PDB entry 8GP3 | electron microscopy, 4.80 A resolution (low resolution: residue-level contacts below are approximate; hydrogen-bond / salt-bridge calls are withheld) | chains A and V of the 8 polymer chains in the assembly

[Chain A]
Name: Beta-arrestin-1
From: Rattus norvegicus
UniProt: P29066 (ARRB1_RAT); numbering as in UniProt (aligned over 1-418)
Sequence (418 residues; numbered 1 to 418; the number before each row is that of its first residue):
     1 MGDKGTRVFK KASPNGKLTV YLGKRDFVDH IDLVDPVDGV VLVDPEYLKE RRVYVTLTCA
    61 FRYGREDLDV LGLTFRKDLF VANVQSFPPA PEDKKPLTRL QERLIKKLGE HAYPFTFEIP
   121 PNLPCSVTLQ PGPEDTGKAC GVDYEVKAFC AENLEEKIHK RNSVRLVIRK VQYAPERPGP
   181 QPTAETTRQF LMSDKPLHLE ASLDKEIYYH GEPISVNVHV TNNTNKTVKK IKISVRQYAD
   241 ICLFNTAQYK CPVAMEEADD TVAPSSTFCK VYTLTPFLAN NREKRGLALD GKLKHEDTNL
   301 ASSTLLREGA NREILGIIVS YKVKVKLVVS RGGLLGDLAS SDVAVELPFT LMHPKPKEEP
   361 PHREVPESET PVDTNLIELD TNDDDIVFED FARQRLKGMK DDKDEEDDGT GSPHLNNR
Not modelled in the structure: 1-5, 369-418
Swiss-Prot annotation at these positions:
  - binding site (1D-myo-inositol hexakisphosphate): Lys-250, Met-255, Lys-324, Lys-326
  - modified residue: Tyr-47 (Phosphotyrosine), Ser-412 (Phosphoserine)
  - mutagenesis: Val-53 (V53D: Inhibits internalization of EDNRA, EDNRB and ADRB2. No effect on interaction with SRC; impairs ADRB2- and HTR1A-mediated ERK phosphorylation; impairs sequestration of ADRB2), Pro-91 (P91G: Impairs interaction with SRC; impairs ADRB2- and HTR1A-mediated ERK phosphorylation; no effect on sequestration of ADRB2; when associated with E-121), Pro-121 (P121E: Impairs interaction with SRC; impairs ADRB2- and HTR1A-mediated ERK phosphorylation; no effect on sequestration of ADRB2; when associated with G-91), Ser-412 (S412A: Abolishes phosphorylation and inhibits ADRB2 endocytosis; no effect on interaction with ADRB2; S412D: Impairs interaction with SRC ...)
What the authors report for this chain:
  - conformationally variable residues (loop rearrangement): Lys-294

[Chain V]
Name: C-X-C chemokine receptor type 4
UniProt: P61073 (CXCR4_HUMAN); numbering as in UniProt (aligned over 336-352)
Sequence (17 residues; each row starts with the number of its first residue):
   336 GHSSVSTESE SSSFHSS
Not modelled in the structure: 336-342, 352
Modified / non-standard residues: Ser-341, Ser-344, Ser-346, Ser-347, Ser-348, Ser-351, Ser-352 (phosphoserine; SEP); Thr-342 (phosphothreonine; TPO)

[How chain A and chain V interact]
Residue-residue contacts (19):
  Thr-6(A) / Ser-348(V)
  Thr-6(A) / Phe-349(V)
  Arg-7(A) / Ser-346(V)
  Arg-7(A) / Ser-347(V)
  Arg-7(A) / Ser-348(V)
  Val-8(A) / Glu-345(V)
  Val-8(A) / Ser-346(V)
  Val-8(A) / Ser-347(V)
  Phe-9(A) / Glu-345(V)
  Lys-10(A) / Ser-344(V)
  Lys-10(A) / Glu-345(V)
  Lys-11(A) / Glu-343(V)
  Lys-11(A) / Ser-344(V)
  Arg-25(A) / Ser-344(V)
  Arg-103(A) / Phe-349(V)
  Arg-103(A) / Ser-351(V)
  Lys-107(A) / Phe-349(V)
  Leu-166(A) / Ser-344(V)
  Lys-294(A) / Ser-344(V)
Also at the interface, not in a pair above, chain A (12 interface residues in all): Lys-106
From the paper, about this interface:
  - interface residues, chain A: Arg-7(A), Lys-10(A), Lys-11(A), Lys-294(A)

[In short]
12 residues of chain A face 8 of chain V across their interface. Curated annotation (UniProt) lists 4 residues
binding 1D-myo-inositol hexakisphosphate and 4 mutagenesis sites on chain A. The paper reports interface
residues Arg-7(A), Lys-10(A) and Lys-11(A) among others; conformational variability at Lys-294(A).
Chain A is Beta-arrestin-1 (Rattus norvegicus) and chain V is C-X-C chemokine receptor type 4; the structure,
Structure of beta-arrestin1 in complex with a phosphopeptide corresponding to the human C-X-C chemokine
receptor type ..., was determined by electron microscopy, deposited together with 8GO8, 8GOC, 8GOO, 8I0N,
8I0Q, 8I0Z and 8I10.
